Entry 8WGO (electron microscopy, 3.70 A resolution); this record covers chains A and B of the 3 polymer chains in the assembly.

[Chain A (and B)]
Name: Protein kinase domain-containing protein
Source organism: Streptococcus pneumoniae
Notes: chain B of this document is another copy of the same molecule, construct and numbering; everything in this record applies to it too
UniProt: A0A2U3S0J5 (A0A2U3S0J5_STREE); numbering as in UniProt (aligned over 1-869)
Sequence (869 residues; numbered 1 to 869; the number before each row is that of its first residue):
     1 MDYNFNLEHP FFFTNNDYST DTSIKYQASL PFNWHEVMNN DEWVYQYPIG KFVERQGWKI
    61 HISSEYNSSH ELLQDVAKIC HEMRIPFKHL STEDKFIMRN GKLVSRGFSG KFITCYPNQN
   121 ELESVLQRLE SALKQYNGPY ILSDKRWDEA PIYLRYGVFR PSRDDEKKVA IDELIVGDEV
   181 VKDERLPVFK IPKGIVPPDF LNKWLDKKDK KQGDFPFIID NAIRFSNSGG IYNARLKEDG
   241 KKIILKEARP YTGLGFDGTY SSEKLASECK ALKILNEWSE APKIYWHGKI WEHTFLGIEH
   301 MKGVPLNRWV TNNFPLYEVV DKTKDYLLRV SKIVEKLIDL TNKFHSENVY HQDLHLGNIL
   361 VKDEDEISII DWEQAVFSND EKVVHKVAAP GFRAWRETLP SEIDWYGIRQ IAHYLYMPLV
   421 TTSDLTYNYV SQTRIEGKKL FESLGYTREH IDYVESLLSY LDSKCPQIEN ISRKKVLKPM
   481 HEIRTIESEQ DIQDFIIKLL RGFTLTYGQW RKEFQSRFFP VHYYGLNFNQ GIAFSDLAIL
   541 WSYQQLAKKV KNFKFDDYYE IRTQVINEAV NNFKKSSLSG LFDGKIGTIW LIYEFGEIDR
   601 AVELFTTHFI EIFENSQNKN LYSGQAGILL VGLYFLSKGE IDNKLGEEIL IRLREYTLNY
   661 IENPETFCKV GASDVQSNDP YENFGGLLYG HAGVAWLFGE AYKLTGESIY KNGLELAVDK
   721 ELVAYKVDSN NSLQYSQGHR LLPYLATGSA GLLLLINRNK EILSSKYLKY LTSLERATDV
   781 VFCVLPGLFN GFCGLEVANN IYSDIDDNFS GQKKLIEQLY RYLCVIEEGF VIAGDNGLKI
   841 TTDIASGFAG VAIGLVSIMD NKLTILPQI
Sequence notes: conflict Ala28 (Val in A0A2U3S0J5)
Ligand contacts:
  - GTP-gamma-S (GSP; 5'-guanosine-diphosphate-monothiophosphate): Ile223, Arg224, Ile231, Ile244, His300, Met301, Gly303, Gly357, Leu360, Ile370, Asp371
  - Mg2+ (MG): Asp353, Asp371, Glu373, Gln374
Reported in the primary citation:
  - binding site for GTP-gamma-S: Ile223, Arg224, His300, Met301, Leu360
  - specificity-determining residues: His300 (proposed by the authors, not directly observed)
  - contacts within the chain: Trp43-Lys88, Lys88-Tyr116, Arg106-Phe225 (cation-pi contact), Lys246-Glu268, His522-Asp835 (salt bridge)
  - mutagenesis - H61F, K88A, R224A, H522A, D835A: abolished catalytic activity with SapB/AmfS family lantipeptide
  - mutagenesis - R224A, D353A, D371A/E373A: decreased catalytic activity (GTPase activity)
  - catalytic residues: Asp353 (citing earlier work)
  - binding site for phosphate ion: Lys59, Lys88, Arg185
  - catalytic residues: Lys111, Tyr116, Asp144 (by similarity / conservation)
  - catalytic residues: His61, Lys88 (proposed by the authors, not directly observed)
  - mutagenesis - H61F: unchanged catalytic activity (GTP hydrolysis)
  - mutagenesis - K88A: decreased catalytic activity (GTP hydrolysis)
  - mutagenesis - H61A: increased catalytic activity
  - catalytic residues: His522, Asp835
  - mutagenesis - R106A, F215A, F225A, W291A, H293A: decreased catalytic activity with SapB/AmfS family lantipeptide
  - self-association interface (contacts with another copy of this molecule); pairs are residue here / residue on that copy: Asn33-Lys478 (hydrogen bond), His35-Ile826 (hydrogen bond), His35-Glu827, Glu36-Lys475 (salt bridge), Met38-Lys512
  - mutagenesis - E36A/K475A, E827A: unchanged binding to Protein kinase domain-containing protein (chain A)
  - mutagenesis - H35A: decreased stability
  - mutagenesis - H35A: increased catalytic activity with SapB/AmfS family lantipeptide
  - conformationally variable residues (side-chain flip): Arg106, Arg224, Phe225, Trp291, His293

[How chain A and chain B interact]
Contacting residue pairs (27; chain A residue first):
  Gln27(A) with Ile471(B); Ser472(B)
  Ser29(A) with Glu469(B)
  Leu30(A) with Lys475(B)
  Phe32(A) with Lys478(B)
  Asn33(A) with Lys478(B)
  Trp34(A) with Lys478(B), hydrogen bond (backbone-side chain)
  His35(A) with Ile826(B), hydrogen bond (side chain-backbone); Glu827(B)
  Glu36(A) with Lys475(B), salt bridge
  Tyr47(A) with Glu827(B)
  Ile49(A) with Glu827(B)
  Ile471(A) with Gln27(B)
  Lys475(A) with Ala28(B); Leu30(B); Glu36(B), salt bridge
  Val476(A) with His35(B)
  Lys478(A) with Pro31(B); Phe32(B); Asn33(B); Trp34(B)
  Leu505(A) with His35(B)
  Lys512(A) with Met38(B), hydrogen bond (side chain-backbone)
  Ile826(A) with His35(B), hydrogen bond (backbone-side chain)
  Glu827(A) with His35(B), salt bridge; Tyr47(B); Ile49(B)
Interface residues without a listed pair, chain A (21 interface residues in all): Pro31, Met38, Arg473
Interface residues without a listed pair, chain B (26 interface residues in all): Ser29, Gln46, Asn470, Val476, Leu505, Lys512, Glu828
The authors on this interface:
  - hot spots on chain A (mutagenesis) - H35A, H35D: decreased binding to another copy of this molecule

[Overview]
The interface between chain A and chain B involves 21 residues on one side and 26 on the other; the contacts
include 4 hydrogen bonds and 3 salt bridges. Polar pairs include Glu36(A)-Lys475(B), Glu827(A)-His35(B) and
Trp34(A)-Lys478(B). From the paper: catalytic residues Asp353(A), Lys111(A) and Tyr116(A) among others; H61F,
K88A and R224A of chain A, among others, abolish catalytic activity with SapB/AmfS family lantipeptide; 17
substitutions were tested in all.
Chain A and chain B are both Protein kinase domain-containing protein (Streptococcus pneumoniae); the
structure, Cryo-EM structure of ClassIII Lanthipeptide modification enzyme PneKC in the presence of PneA and
GTPrS, was determined by electron microscopy together with 8W7A and 8W7J from the same study.
